Entry 4V1G (X-ray diffraction, 1.55 A resolution); this record covers chains B and C of the 3 polymer chains in the assembly.

Chain B (and C):
Protein: F0F1 ATP synthase subunit C
From: Mycobacterium phlei
Notes: EC 3.6.3.14; chain C of this document is another copy of the same molecule, construct and numbering; everything in this record applies to it too
UniProt: I0RTF3 (I0RTF3_MYCPH); residues 1-86 here = UniProt positions 1-86
Sequence (86 residues; each row starts with the number of its first residue):
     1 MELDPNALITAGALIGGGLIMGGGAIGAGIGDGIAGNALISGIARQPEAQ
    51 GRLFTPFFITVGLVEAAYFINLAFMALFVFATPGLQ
What the authors report for this chain:
  - conformationally variable residues (side-chain flip): Phe-69

Interface between chain B and chain C:
Contacting residue pairs - 82 pairs, chain B then chain C:
  Leu-3(B) / Glu-2(C)  hydrogen bond (backbone-backbone)
  Asp-4(B) / Glu-2(C)  hydrogen bond (backbone-backbone)
  Asp-4(B) / Leu-3(C)
  Pro-5(B) / Glu-2(C)
  Pro-5(B) / Asp-4(C)
  Pro-5(B) / Ala-7(C)
  Leu-8(B) / Leu-3(C)  hydrophobic
  Leu-8(B) / Ala-7(C)
  Leu-8(B) / Leu-8(C)  hydrophobic
  Leu-8(B) / Ala-11(C)
  Ile-9(B) / Ala-7(C)
  Ile-9(B) / Thr-10(C)
  Ile-9(B) / Leu-14(C)
  Gly-12(B) / Leu-14(C)
  Gly-12(B) / Ile-15(C)
  Ala-13(B) / Leu-14(C)
  Gly-16(B) / Leu-14(C)
  Gly-16(B) / Gly-18(C)
  Leu-19(B) / Ile-15(C)
  Leu-19(B) / Gly-18(C)
  Leu-19(B) / Leu-19(C)  hydrophobic
  Leu-19(B) / Gly-22(C)
  Ile-20(B) / Gly-18(C)
  Gly-23(B) / Gly-22(C)
  Gly-23(B) / Ile-26(C)
  Gly-24(B) / Ala-25(C)
  Ile-26(B) / Ile-26(C)  hydrophobic
  Gly-27(B) / Ala-25(C)
  Gly-27(B) / Gly-29(C)
  Gly-27(B) / Ile-30(C)
  Ile-30(B) / Ile-30(C)  hydrophobic
  Gly-31(B) / Gly-29(C)
  Gly-31(B) / Gly-33(C)
  Ile-34(B) / Gly-33(C)
  Ile-34(B) / Ile-34(C)  hydrophobic
  Ile-34(B) / Asn-37(C)  hydrogen bond (backbone-side chain)
  Ala-35(B) / Ile-40(C)
  Asn-37(B) / Asn-37(C)
  Ala-38(B) / Asn-37(C)
  Ala-38(B) / Ile-40(C)
  Ala-38(B) / Ser-41(C)
  Leu-39(B) / Ile-40(C)
  Gly-42(B) / Ala-44(C)
  Arg-45(B) / Arg-45(C)
  Gln-46(B) / Ala-44(C)
  Arg-52(B) / Ile-43(C)  hydrogen bond (side chain-backbone)
  Arg-52(B) / Ala-44(C)  hydrogen bond (side chain-backbone)
  Arg-52(B) / Pro-47(C)
  Arg-52(B) / Gln-50(C)
  Leu-53(B) / Ile-40(C)
  Leu-53(B) / Ile-43(C)  hydrophobic
  Leu-53(B) / Ala-44(C)
  Pro-56(B) / Leu-39(C)  hydrophobic
  Pro-56(B) / Ile-40(C)  hydrophobic
  Pro-56(B) / Ile-43(C)  hydrophobic
  Phe-57(B) / Ile-40(C)  hydrophobic
  Ile-59(B) / Phe-54(C)  hydrophobic
  Ile-59(B) / Phe-57(C)  hydrophobic
  Thr-60(B) / Asp-32(C)
  Thr-60(B) / Gly-33(C)
  Thr-60(B) / Gly-36(C)
  Leu-63(B) / Asp-32(C)
  Leu-63(B) / Phe-57(C)  hydrophobic
  Leu-63(B) / Val-61(C)  hydrophobic
  Val-64(B) / Gly-29(C)
  Ala-67(B) / Tyr-68(C)
  Ile-70(B) / Tyr-68(C)
  Asn-71(B) / Met-21(C)  hydrogen bond (side chain-backbone)
  Asn-71(B) / Ala-25(C)
  Asn-71(B) / Tyr-68(C)  hydrogen bond
  Phe-74(B) / Met-75(C)  hydrophobic
  Leu-77(B) / Phe-80(C)  hydrophobic
  Phe-78(B) / Leu-14(C)
  Phe-78(B) / Gly-18(C)
  Phe-78(B) / Val-79(C)  hydrophobic
  Thr-82(B) / Leu-14(C)
  Pro-83(B) / Thr-10(C)
  Pro-83(B) / Val-79(C)
  Pro-83(B) / Phe-80(C)  hydrophobic
  Gln-86(B) / Asp-4(C)  hydrogen bond
  Gln-86(B) / Asn-6(C)
  Gln-86(B) / Ala-7(C)  hydrogen bond (side chain-backbone)
Other interface residues (no listed pair), chain B (43 interface residues in all): Ile-15, Gly-84
Other interface residues (no listed pair), chain C (43 interface residues in all): Gly-17, Ala-28, Glu-65, Phe-69, Leu-72

In short:
Chain B and chain C each contribute 43 residues to their interface; the contacts include 9 hydrogen bonds.
Among the polar pairs are Ile-34(B)/Asn-37(C), Arg-52(B)/Ile-43(C) and Arg-52(B)/Ala-44(C). The paper reports
conformational variability at Phe-69(B).
Both chains are F0F1 ATP synthase subunit C (Mycobacterium phlei). Entry 4V1G (Crystal structure of a
mycobacterial ATP synthase rotor ring) was determined by X-ray diffraction (same publication as 4V1F).
